4X4D - chains C and F of the 6 polymer chains in the assembly; structure by X-ray diffraction, 2.80 A resolution.

# Chain C
Molecule: Regulatory protein
Source organism: Enterobacter sp. RFL1396
Reference sequence: Q8GGH0 (Q8GGH0_9ENTR); residues 1-79 here = UniProt positions 1-79
Chain sequence (82 residues; numbered -2 to 79; the number before each row is that of its first residue; numbers below 1 keep their minus sign (Gly-2 is residue -2)):
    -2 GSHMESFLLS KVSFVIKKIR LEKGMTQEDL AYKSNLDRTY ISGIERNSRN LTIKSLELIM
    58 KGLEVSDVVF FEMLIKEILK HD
Unresolved in the structure: -2 to 1, 79
Sequence notes: expression tag (-2 to 0)

# Chain F
Molecule: 35-nt DNA strand
Notes: fragment: Operator DNA
Sequence (35 nucleotides; row label = number of the first residue in the row):
     1 ATGTTGACTA TAATCACACG GACTATAAGT CACAT

# How chain C and chain F interact
Contacting residue pairs - 18 pairs, chain C then chain F:
  Leu33(C) with DT14(F), phosphate contact
  Asp34(C) with DT14(F), hydrogen bond to the phosphate; DC15(F), base contact
  Arg35(C) with DC17(F), base contact
  Thr36(C) with DC15(F), base contact; DA16(F), base contact; DC17(F), base contact
  Tyr37(C) with DA12(F), sugar contact; DA13(F), hydrogen bond to the phosphate; DT14(F), base contact
  Arg46(C) with DA12(F), salt bridge to the phosphate; DA13(F), base contact
  Asn47(C) with DA12(F), hydrogen bond to the phosphate; DA13(F), phosphate contact
  Leu48(C) with DA13(F), phosphate contact
  Thr49(C) with DA12(F), phosphate contact; DA13(F), hydrogen bond to the phosphate
  Ser52(C) with DA13(F), hydrogen bond to the phosphate
Interface residues without a listed pair, chain C (11 interface residues in all): Asn32
Interface residues without a listed pair, chain F (7 interface residues in all): DA18

# Overview
11 residues of chain C and 7 residues of chain F are in contact, with 5 hydrogen bonds and 1 salt bridge.
Polar contacts include Asp34(C)-DT14(F), Tyr37(C)-DA13(F) and Asn47(C)-DA12(F).
Here chain C is Regulatory protein (Enterobacter sp. RFL1396) and chain F is a 35-nt DNA strand. Entry 4X4D
(RADIATION DAMAGE TO THE NUCLEOPROTEIN COMPLEX C.Esp1396I: DOSE (DWD) 10.3 MGy) was determined by X-ray
diffraction (same publication as 4X4B, 4X4C, 4X4E, 4X4F, 4X4G, 4X4H and 4X4I).
